PDB entry 5UGJ | X-ray diffraction, 2.70 A resolution | chains B and C of the 4 polymer chains in the assembly

[Chain B (and C)]
Protein: 4-hydroxy-tetrahydrodipicolinate reductase
From: Neisseria meningitidis serogroup B (strain MC58)
Notes: EC 1.17.1.8; chain C of this document is another copy of the same molecule, construct and numbering; everything in this record applies to it too
UniProtKB: Q9K1F1 (DAPB_NEIMB); numbering as in UniProt (aligned over 1-269)
Sequence (302 residues; numbered -32 to 269; the number before each row is that of its first residue; numbers below 1 keep their minus sign (Met-32 is residue -32)):
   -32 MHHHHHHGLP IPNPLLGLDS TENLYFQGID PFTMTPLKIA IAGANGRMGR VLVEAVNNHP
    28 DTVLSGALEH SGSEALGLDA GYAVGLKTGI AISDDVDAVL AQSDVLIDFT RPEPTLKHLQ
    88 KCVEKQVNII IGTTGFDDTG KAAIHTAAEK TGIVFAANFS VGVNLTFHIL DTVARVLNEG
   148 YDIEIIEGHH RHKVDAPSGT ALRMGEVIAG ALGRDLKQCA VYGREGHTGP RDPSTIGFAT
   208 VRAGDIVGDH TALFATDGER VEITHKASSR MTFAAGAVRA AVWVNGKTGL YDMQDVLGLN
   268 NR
Disordered / not traced: -32 to 2, 268-269 (chain C: -32 to 1, 268-269)
Sequence notes: initiating methionine (-32); expression tag (-31 to 0)

[Chain B / chain C interface]
Pairs across the interface (8; chain B residue first):
  Arg17(B) - Ala50(C)
  Glu41(B) - Lys54(C)  salt bridge
  Tyr49(B) - Tyr49(C)
  Ala50(B) - Arg17(C)  hydrogen bond (backbone-side chain)
  Ala50(B) - Ala50(C)  hydrophobic
  Lys54(B) - Glu41(C)  salt bridge
  Asp212(B) - Ser235(C)  hydrogen bond
  Ser235(B) - Asp212(C)  hydrogen bond
Also at the interface, not in a pair above, chain B (8 interface residues in all): Lys233
Also at the interface, not in a pair above, chain C (8 interface residues in all): Lys233

[In short]
The chain B/chain C interface involves 8 residues from each chain, with 3 hydrogen bonds and 2 salt bridges.
Polar contacts include Glu41(B)-Lys54(C), Ala50(B)-Arg17(C) and Asp212(B)-Ser235(C).
Chain B and chain C are both 4-hydroxy-tetrahydrodipicolinate reductase (Neisseria meningitidis serogroup B
(strain MC58)); the structure, Crystal structure of HTPA Reductase from neisseria meningitidis, was determined
by X-ray diffraction, deposited together with 5U5I and 5U5N.
